Entry 6YSQ (X-ray diffraction, 3.30 A resolution); this record covers chains A and E of the 4 polymer chains in the assembly.

== Chain A ==
Protein: Complement C4 beta chain
From: Homo sapiens
Notes: fragment: Acidic complement C4, C3 and PZP-like alpha-2-macroglobulin domain-containing protein 2
UniProt: P0C0L4 (CO4A_HUMAN); residue numbers follow UniProt; this construct covers 20-675
Sequence (656 residues; row label = number of the first residue in the row):
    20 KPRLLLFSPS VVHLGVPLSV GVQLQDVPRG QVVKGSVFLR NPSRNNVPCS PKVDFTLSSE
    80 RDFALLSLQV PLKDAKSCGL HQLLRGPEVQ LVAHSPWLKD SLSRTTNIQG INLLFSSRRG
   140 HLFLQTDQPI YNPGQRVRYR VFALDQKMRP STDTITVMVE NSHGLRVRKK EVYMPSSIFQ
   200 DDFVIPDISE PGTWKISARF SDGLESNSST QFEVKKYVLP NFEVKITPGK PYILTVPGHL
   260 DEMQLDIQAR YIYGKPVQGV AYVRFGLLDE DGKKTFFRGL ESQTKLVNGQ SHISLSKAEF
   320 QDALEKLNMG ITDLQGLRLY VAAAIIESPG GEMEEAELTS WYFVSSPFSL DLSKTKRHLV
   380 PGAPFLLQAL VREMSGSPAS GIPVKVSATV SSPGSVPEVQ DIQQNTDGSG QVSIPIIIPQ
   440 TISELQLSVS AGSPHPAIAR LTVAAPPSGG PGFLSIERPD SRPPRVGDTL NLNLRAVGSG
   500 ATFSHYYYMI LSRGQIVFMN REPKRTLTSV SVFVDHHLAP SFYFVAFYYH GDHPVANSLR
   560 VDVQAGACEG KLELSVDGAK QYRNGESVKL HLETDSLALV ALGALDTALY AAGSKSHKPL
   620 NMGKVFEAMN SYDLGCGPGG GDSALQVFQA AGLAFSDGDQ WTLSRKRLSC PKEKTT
Disordered / not traced: 671-675
Disulfide bonds: Cys68-Cys97, Cys635-Cys669
Glycans and other covalent adducts: N-acetylglucosamine (NAG) linked to Asn226
Swiss-Prot annotation at these positions:
  - glycosylation: Asn226 (N-linked (GlcNAc...) asparagine)

== Chain E ==
Protein: Complement C4 gamma chain
From: Homo sapiens
UniProt: P0C0L5 (CO4B_HUMAN); residue numbers follow UniProt; this construct covers 1454-1744
Sequence (291 residues; row label = number of the first residue in the row):
  1454 EAPKVVEEQE SRVHYTVCIW RNGKVGLSGM AIADVTLLSG FHALRADLEK LTSLSDRYVS
  1514 HFETEGPHVL LYFDSVPTSR ECVGFEAVQE VPVGLVQPAS ATLYDYYNPE RRCSVFYGAP
  1574 SKSRLLATLC SAEVCQCAEG KCPRQRRALE RGLQDEDGYR MKFACYYPRV EYGFQVKVLR
  1634 EDSRAAFRLF ETKITQVLHF TKDVKAAANQ MRNFLVRASC RLRLEPGKEY LIMGLDGATY
  1694 DLEGHPQYLL DSNSWIEEMP SERLCRSTRQ RAACAQLNDF LNEFGTQGCQ V
Disordered / not traced: 1454-1461, 1605-1610
Disulfide bonds: Cys1471-Cys1535, Cys1583-Cys1588, Cys1595-Cys1673, Cys1618-Cys1742, Cys1718-Cys1727
Sequence notes: conflict Asn1735 (Gln in P0C0L5), Phe1737 (Tyr in P0C0L5)

== How chain A and chain E interact ==
Contacting residue pairs (29; chain A residue first):
  Val279(A) - His1514(E)
  Val279(A) - Glu1516(E)
  Val279(A) - Leu1523(E)  hydrophobic
  Tyr281(A) - Ile1485(E)  hydrophobic
  Tyr281(A) - Leu1523(E)
  Tyr281(A) - Tyr1559(E)  hydrophobic
  Val282(A) - Tyr1559(E)  hydrogen bond (backbone-side chain)
  Arg283(A) - Tyr1559(E)
  Arg283(A) - Tyr1560(E)  hydrogen bond (side chain-backbone)
  Phe296(A) - Tyr1560(E)  hydrogen bond (backbone-side chain)
  Arg297(A) - Tyr1560(E)
  Glu300(A) - Met1483(E)
  Glu300(A) - Tyr1525(E)
  Glu300(A) - Tyr1559(E)
  Glu300(A) - Tyr1560(E)  hydrogen bond
  Ser301(A) - Tyr1559(E)  hydrogen bond (backbone-side chain)
  Gln302(A) - His1514(E)
  Gln302(A) - Tyr1525(E)
  Lys304(A) - Glu1516(E)  salt bridge
  Ile345(A) - Ile1485(E)  hydrophobic
  Ile345(A) - Leu1523(E)  hydrophobic
  Glu346(A) - His1521(E)
  Ser347(A) - Glu1518(E)
  Ser347(A) - His1521(E)  hydrogen bond (backbone-side chain)
  Pro348(A) - Glu1518(E)
  Gly350(A) - His1521(E)
  Met352(A) - Tyr1557(E)  hydrophobic
  Met352(A) - Pro1562(E)  hydrophobic
  Glu354(A) - Pro1562(E)
Also at the interface, not in a pair above, chain A (18 interface residues in all): Gly298
Also at the interface, not in a pair above, chain E (18 interface residues in all): Ser1481, Gly1482, Asp1487, Ser1513, Thr1517, Asn1561

== Summary ==
The chain A/chain E interface involves 18 residues from each chain; the contacts include 6 hydrogen bonds and
1 salt bridge. Polar contacts include Lys304(A)-Glu1516(E), Val282(A)-Tyr1559(E) and Arg283(A)-Tyr1560(E).
Covalently linked N-acetylglucosamine: at Asn226(A).
Chain A is Complement C4 beta chain and chain E is Complement C4 gamma chain, both from Homo sapiens; the
structure, The hC4Nb8 complement inhibitory nanobody in complex with C4b, was determined by X-ray diffraction.
